6PBX - chains A and B of the 8 polymer chains in the assembly; structure by electron microscopy, 4.00 A resolution.

# Chain A
Protein: Potassium voltage-gated channel subfamily H member 1
Organism: Rattus norvegicus
UniProt: Q63472 (KCNH1_RAT); the construct lacks a stretch of the UniProt sequence, so the offset changes along the chain: 14-773 = UniProt 14-773; 774-848 = UniProt 888-962
Sequence (846 residues; each row starts with the number of its first residue):
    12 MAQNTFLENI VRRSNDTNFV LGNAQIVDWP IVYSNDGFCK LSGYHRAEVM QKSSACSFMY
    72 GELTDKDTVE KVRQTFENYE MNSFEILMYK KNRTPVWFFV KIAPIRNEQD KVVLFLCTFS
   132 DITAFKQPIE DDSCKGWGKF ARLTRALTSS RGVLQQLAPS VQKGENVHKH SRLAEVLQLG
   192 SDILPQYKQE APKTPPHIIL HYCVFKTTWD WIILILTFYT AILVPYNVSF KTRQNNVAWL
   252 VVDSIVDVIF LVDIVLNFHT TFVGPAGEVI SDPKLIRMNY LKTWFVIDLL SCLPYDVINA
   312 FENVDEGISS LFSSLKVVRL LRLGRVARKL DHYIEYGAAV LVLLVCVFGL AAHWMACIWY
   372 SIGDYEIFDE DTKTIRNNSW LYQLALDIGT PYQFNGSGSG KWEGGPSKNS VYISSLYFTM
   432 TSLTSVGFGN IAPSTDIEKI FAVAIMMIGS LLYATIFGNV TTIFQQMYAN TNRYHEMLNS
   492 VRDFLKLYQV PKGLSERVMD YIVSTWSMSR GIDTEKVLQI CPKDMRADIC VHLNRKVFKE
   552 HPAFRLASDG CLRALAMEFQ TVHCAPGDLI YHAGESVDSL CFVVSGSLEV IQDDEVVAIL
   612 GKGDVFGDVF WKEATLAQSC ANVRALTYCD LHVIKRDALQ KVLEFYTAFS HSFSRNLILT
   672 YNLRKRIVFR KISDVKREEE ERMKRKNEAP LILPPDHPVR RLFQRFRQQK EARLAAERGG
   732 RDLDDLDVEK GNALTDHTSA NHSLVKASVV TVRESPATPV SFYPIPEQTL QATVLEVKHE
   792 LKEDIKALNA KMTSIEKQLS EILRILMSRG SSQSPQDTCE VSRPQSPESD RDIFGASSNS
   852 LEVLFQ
Not modelled in the structure: 12-13, 202-213, 243-246, 274-283, 305-323, 407-411, 697-705, 721-857
Sequence notes: expression tag (12-13, 849-857)
Swiss-Prot annotation at these positions:
  - region: Phe151 to Arg162 (Required for phosphatidylinositol bisphosphate binding), Tyr672 to Leu674 (Interaction with cyclic nucleotide-binding pocket)
  - motif: Ser436 to Asn441 (Selectivity filter)
  - glycosylation (N-linked (GlcNAc...) asparagine): Asn388, Asn406
  - modified residue (Phosphoserine): Ser833, Ser837, Ser840

# Chain B
Protein: Calmodulin-1
Organism: Homo sapiens
UniProt: P0DP23 (CALM1_HUMAN); residues 0-148 here correspond to UniProt positions 1-149 (UniProt number = residue number + 1)
Sequence (149 residues; each row starts with the number of its first residue; numbering starts at 0):
     0 MADQLTEEQI AEFKEAFSLF DKDGDGTITT KELGTVMRSL GQNPTEAELQ DMINEVDADG
    60 NGTIDFPEFL TMMARKMKDT DSEEEIREAF RVFDKDGNGY ISAAELRHVM TNLGEKLTDE
   120 EVDEMIREAD IDGDGQVNYE EFVQMMTAK
Not modelled in the structure: 0-7, 148
Swiss-Prot annotation at these positions:
  - binding site (Ca(2+)): Asp20, Asp22, Asp24, Thr26, Glu31, Asp56, Asp58, Asn60, Thr62, Glu67, Asp93, Asp95, Asn97, Tyr99, Glu104, Asp129, Asp131, Asp133, Gln135, Glu140
  - modified residue: Ala1 (N-acetylalanine), Lys21 (N6-acetyllysine), Thr44 (Phosphothreonine), Ser81 (Phosphoserine), Lys94 (N6-acetyllysine), Tyr99 (Phosphotyrosine), Ser101 (Phosphoserine), Thr110 (Phosphothreonine), Lys115 (N6,N6,N6-trimethyllysine), Tyr138 (Phosphotyrosine)
  - cross-link: Lys21 (Glycyl lysine isopeptide (Lys-Gly) (interchain with G-Cter in SUMO2))

# Chain A / chain B interface
Contacting residue pairs (24; chain A residue first):
  Ala135(A) - Leu39(B)
  Ala135(A) - Gln41(B)  hydrogen bond (backbone-side chain)
  Phe136(A) - Leu39(B)
  Lys137(A) - Gln41(B)  hydrogen bond (backbone-side chain)
  Gln138(A) - Gln41(B)
  Pro139(A) - Gln41(B)
  Cys145(A) - Arg74(B)  hydrogen bond (side chain-backbone)
  Cys145(A) - Lys75(B)
  Trp148(A) - Leu32(B)  hydrophobic
  Trp148(A) - Met51(B)  hydrophobic
  Trp148(A) - Val55(B)
  Trp148(A) - Phe68(B)
  Phe151(A) - Leu32(B)  hydrophobic
  Ala152(A) - Phe68(B)  hydrophobic
  Arg153(A) - Lys75(B)
  Arg156(A) - Phe12(B)
  Ala169(A) - Ser38(B)  hydrogen bond (backbone-side chain)
  Pro170(A) - Thr34(B)
  Pro170(A) - Ser38(B)
  Val172(A) - Ser38(B)  hydrogen bond (backbone-side chain)
  Gln173(A) - Arg37(B)
  Lys174(A) - Arg37(B)  hydrogen bond (backbone-backbone)
  Gly175(A) - Arg37(B)
  Gly175(A) - Ser38(B)
Interface residues without a listed pair, chain A (20 interface residues in all): Thr159, Ser171, Glu176
Interface residues without a listed pair, chain B (16 interface residues in all): Ala15, Val35, Met36, Gly40

# Summary
20 residues of chain A face 16 of chain B across their interface, with 6 hydrogen bonds. Polar pairs include
Ala135(A)-Gln41(B), Lys137(A)-Gln41(B) and Cys145(A)-Arg74(B). Curated annotation (UniProt) lists 20
Ca2+-binding residues on chain B.
Here chain A is Potassium voltage-gated channel subfamily H member 1 (Rattus norvegicus) and chain B is
Calmodulin-1 (Homo sapiens). Entry 6PBX (Single particle cryo-EM structure of the voltage-gated K+ channel
Eag1 3-13 deletion mutant bound to calmodulin ...) was determined by electron microscopy (same publication as
6PBY).
